Entry 1JYO (X-ray diffraction, 1.90 A resolution); this record covers chains B and D of the 6 polymer chains in the assembly.

[Chain B (and D)]
Name: SicP
Source organism: Salmonella typhimurium
Notes: chain D of this document is another copy of the same molecule, construct and numbering; everything in this record applies to it too
Reference sequence: O85300 (SICP_SALTY); residues 16-130 here correspond to UniProt positions 2-116 (UniProt number = residue number - 14)
Sequence (130 residues; each row starts with the number of its first residue):
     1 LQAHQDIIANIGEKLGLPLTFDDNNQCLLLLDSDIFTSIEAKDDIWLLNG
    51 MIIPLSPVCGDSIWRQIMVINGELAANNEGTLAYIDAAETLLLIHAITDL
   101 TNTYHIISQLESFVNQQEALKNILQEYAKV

[Chain B / chain D interface]
Residue-residue contacts (66):
  Lys42(B) - Ala76(D)  hydrogen bond (side chain-backbone)
  Lys42(B) - Asn77(D)
  Leu47(B) - Ala75(D)
  Leu47(B) - Ala76(D)
  Pro57(B) - Asp61(D)
  Pro57(B) - Arg65(D)  hydrogen bond (backbone-side chain)
  Val58(B) - Asp61(D)
  Val58(B) - Arg65(D)
  Cys59(B) - Asp61(D)  hydrogen bond (backbone-side chain)
  Gly60(B) - Asp61(D)  hydrogen bond (backbone-side chain)
  Asp61(B) - Pro57(D)
  Asp61(B) - Val58(D)
  Asp61(B) - Cys59(D)
  Asp61(B) - Gly60(D)  hydrogen bond (side chain-backbone)
  Asp61(B) - Trp64(D)  hydrogen bond
  Trp64(B) - Asp61(D)  hydrogen bond
  Trp64(B) - Trp64(D)  hydrophobic
  Trp64(B) - Arg65(D)
  Trp64(B) - Met68(D)  hydrophobic
  Arg65(B) - Pro57(D)  hydrogen bond (side chain-backbone)
  Arg65(B) - Val58(D)
  Arg65(B) - Trp64(D)
  Arg65(B) - Tyr84(D)
  Arg65(B) - Asp86(D)
  Ile67(B) - Met68(D)  hydrophobic
  Met68(B) - Trp64(D)  hydrophobic
  Met68(B) - Ile67(D)  hydrophobic
  Met68(B) - Met68(D)  hydrophobic
  Met68(B) - Asn71(D)
  Met68(B) - Leu82(D)
  Met68(B) - Ala83(D)
  Met68(B) - Tyr84(D)  hydrogen bond (backbone-backbone)
  Met68(B) - Leu91(D)  hydrophobic
  Val69(B) - Tyr84(D)
  Asn71(B) - Met68(D)
  Asn71(B) - Asn71(D)
  Asn71(B) - Thr81(D)
  Asn71(B) - Leu82(D)
  Asn71(B) - Ala83(D)
  Gly72(B) - Ala83(D)
  Ala75(B) - Leu47(D)
  Ala75(B) - Thr81(D)
  Ala75(B) - Ile94(D)  hydrophobic
  Ala76(B) - Lys42(D)  hydrogen bond (backbone-side chain)
  Ala76(B) - Leu47(D)
  Asn77(B) - Lys42(D)  hydrogen bond
  Asn78(B) - Ala96(D)
  Asn78(B) - Thr98(D)
  Gly80(B) - Thr81(D)
  Thr81(B) - Asn71(D)
  Thr81(B) - Ala75(D)
  Thr81(B) - Thr81(D)  hydrogen bond
  Leu82(B) - Met68(D)
  Leu82(B) - Asn71(D)
  Ala83(B) - Met68(D)
  Ala83(B) - Asn71(D)
  Ala83(B) - Gly72(D)
  Tyr84(B) - Arg65(D)
  Tyr84(B) - Met68(D)  hydrogen bond (backbone-backbone)
  Tyr84(B) - Val69(D)
  Asp86(B) - Arg65(D)
  Leu91(B) - Met68(D)  hydrophobic
  Ile94(B) - Ala75(D)  hydrophobic
  Ala96(B) - Asn78(D)
  Thr98(B) - Asn78(D)
  Thr98(B) - Thr98(D)
Interface residues without a listed pair, chain D (29 interface residues in all): Ile45, Gly80

[Summary]
28 residues of chain B face 29 of chain D across their interface; the contacts include 13 hydrogen bonds.
Polar pairs include Lys42(B)-Ala76(D), Pro57(B)-Arg65(D) and Cys59(B)-Asp61(D).
Chain B and chain D are both SicP (Salmonella typhimurium); the structure, Structure of the Salmonella
Virulence Effector SptP in Complex with its Secretion Chaperone SicP, was determined by X-ray diffraction.
